8QKU - chains A and J of the 20 polymer chains in the assembly; structure by electron microscopy, 3.80 A resolution.

[Chain A]
Name: Histone H3
Source organism: Saccharomyces cerevisiae S288C
UniProtKB: P61830 (H3_YEAST); residues 0-135 here correspond to UniProt positions 1-136 (UniProt number = residue number + 1)
Chain sequence (136 residues; numbered 0 to 135; the number before each row is that of its first residue; numbering starts at 0):
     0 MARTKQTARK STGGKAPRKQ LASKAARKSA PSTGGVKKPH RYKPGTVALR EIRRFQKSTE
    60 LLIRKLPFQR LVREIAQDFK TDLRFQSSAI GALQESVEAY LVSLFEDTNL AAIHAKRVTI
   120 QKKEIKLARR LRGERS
Unresolved in the structure: 0-36, 134-135
Sequence notes: conflict Glu123 (Asp124 in P61830)
UniProt features mapped onto this chain:
  - modified residue: Lys4 (N6,N6,N6-trimethyllysine), Lys9 (N6-acetyllysine), Ser10 (Phosphoserine), Lys14 (N6,N6-dimethyllysine), Lys18 (N6-acetyllysine), Lys23 (N6-acetyllysine), Lys27 (N6,N6,N6-trimethyllysine), Lys36 (N6,N6,N6-trimethyllysine), Lys37 (N6-acetyllysine), Lys56 (N6-acetyllysine), Lys64 (N6-acetyllysine), Lys79 (N6,N6,N6-trimethyllysine)

[Chain J]
Molecule: 177-nt DNA strand
Sequence (177 nucleotides; each row starts with the number of its first residue; numbers below 1 keep their minus sign (DT-80 is residue -80)):
   -80 TACATGCACA GGATGTATAT ATCTGACACG TGCCTGGAGA CTAGGGAGTA ATCCCCTTGG
   -20 CGGTTAAAAC GCGGGGGACA GCGCGTACGT GCGTTTAAGC GGTGCTAGAG CTGTCTACGA
    40 CCAATTGAGC GGCCTCGGCA CCGGGATTCT CCAGGGCGGC CGCGGATGCA TTAATGC

[Chain A / chain J interface]
Residue-residue contacts - 18 pairs, chain A then chain J:
  Arg40(A) with DT9(J), hydrogen bond to the base; DG10(J), hydrogen bond to the sugar
  Tyr41(A) with DT9(J), sugar contact; DG10(J), hydrogen bond to the phosphate
  Pro43(A) with DG8(J), sugar contact; DT9(J), sugar contact
  Gly44(A) with DG8(J), hydrogen bond to the phosphate; DT9(J), hydrogen bond to the phosphate
  Thr45(A) with DT9(J), phosphate contact
  Val46(A) with DT9(J), hydrogen bond to the phosphate
  Ala47(A) with DT9(J), hydrogen bond to the phosphate
  Arg63(A) with DA17(J), hydrogen bond to the phosphate; DG18(J), salt bridge to the phosphate
  Lys64(A) with DG18(J), salt bridge to the phosphate
  Leu65(A) with DA17(J), phosphate contact; DG18(J), phosphate contact
  Pro66(A) with DA17(J), sugar contact
  Arg69(A) with DA17(J), salt bridge to the phosphate
Other interface residues (no listed pair), chain A (17 interface residues in all): His39, Lys42, Glu50, Arg83, Lys115
Other interface residues (no listed pair), chain J (7 interface residues in all): DA-1, DG27

[Overview]
17 residues of chain A face 7 of chain J across their interface, with 8 hydrogen bonds and 3 salt bridges.
Polar contacts include Arg40(A)-DT9(J), Arg40(A)-DG10(J) and Tyr41(A)-DG10(J).
Chain A is Histone H3 (Saccharomyces cerevisiae S288C) and chain J is a 177-nt DNA strand; the structure,
SWR1-nucleosome complex in configuration 1, was determined by electron microscopy together with 8QKV from the
same study.
